6LDI - chains F and 2 of the 11 polymer chains in the assembly; structure by electron microscopy, 3.69 A resolution.

Chain F:
Protein: RNA polymerase sigma factor RpoD
Source organism: Escherichia coli (strain K12)
UniProt: P00579 (RPOD_ECOLI); residue numbers follow UniProt; this construct covers 1-613
Chain sequence (633 residues; numbered -19 to 613; the number before each row is that of its first residue; numbers below 1 keep their minus sign (Met-19 is residue -19)):
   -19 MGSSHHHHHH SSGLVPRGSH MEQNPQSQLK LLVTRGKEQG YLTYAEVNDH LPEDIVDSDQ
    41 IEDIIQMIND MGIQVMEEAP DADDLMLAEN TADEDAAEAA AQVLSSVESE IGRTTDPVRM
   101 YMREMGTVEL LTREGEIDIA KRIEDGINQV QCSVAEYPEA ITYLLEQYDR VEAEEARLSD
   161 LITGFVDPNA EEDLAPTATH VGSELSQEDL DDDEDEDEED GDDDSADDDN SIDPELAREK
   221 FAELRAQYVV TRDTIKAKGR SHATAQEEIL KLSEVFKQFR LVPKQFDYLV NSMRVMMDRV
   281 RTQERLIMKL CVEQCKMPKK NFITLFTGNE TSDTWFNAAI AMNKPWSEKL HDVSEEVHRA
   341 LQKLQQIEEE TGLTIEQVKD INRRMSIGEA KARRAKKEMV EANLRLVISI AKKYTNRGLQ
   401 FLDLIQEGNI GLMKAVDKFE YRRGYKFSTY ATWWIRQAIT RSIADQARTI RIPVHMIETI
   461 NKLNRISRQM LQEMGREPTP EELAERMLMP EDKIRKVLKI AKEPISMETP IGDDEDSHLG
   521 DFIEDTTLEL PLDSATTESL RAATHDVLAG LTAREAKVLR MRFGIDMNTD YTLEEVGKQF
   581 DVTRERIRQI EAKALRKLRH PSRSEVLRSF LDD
Unresolved in the structure: -19 to 92, 155-209, 613
Construct notes: initiating methionine (-19); expression tag (-18 to 0)
Curated features (UniProtKB/Swiss-Prot):
  - DNA-binding region: Leu573 to Ala592 (H-T-H motif)
  - region: Arg584 to Arg599 (Interaction with anti-sigma factors)
  - motif: Asp403 to Gln406 (Interaction with polymerase core subunit RpoC)
  - site: Arg562 (Interaction with anti-sigma factors)
  - mutagenesis: Ala553 (A553D: Disrupts the interaction with Escherichia phage lambda antitermination protein Q), Arg596 (R596D/E: 2-fold reduction in activation of class II Crp-dependent promoters)
What the authors report for this chain:
  - binding site for the 50-nt DNA strand: Thr583, Glu585, Gln589

Chain 2:
Molecule: 50-nt DNA strand
Sequence (50 nucleotides; each row starts with the number of its first residue):
     2 GCATCCGTGA GTCGAGGGTA ATAAAACCTT CCAGCAAGGG GAAGGTCAAG

How chain F and chain 2 interact:
Pairs across the interface (24; chain F residue first):
  Asn396(F) - DA24(2)  hydrogen bond to the base
  Glu458(F) - DA25(2)  sugar contact
  Asn461(F) - DA24(2)  hydrogen bond to the phosphate
  Asn464(F) - DT23(2)  hydrogen bond to the phosphate
  Asn464(F) - DA24(2)  hydrogen bond to the phosphate
  Arg465(F) - DA26(2)  salt bridge to the phosphate
  Arg468(F) - DT23(2)  sugar contact
  Arg468(F) - DA24(2)  hydrogen bond to the sugar
  Thr509(F) - DA21(2)  base contact
  Pro510(F) - DT20(2)  phosphate contact
  Ile511(F) - DG18(2)  base contact
  Ile511(F) - DG19(2)  phosphate contact
  Ile511(F) - DT20(2)  phosphate contact
  Leu519(F) - DT20(2)  base contact
  Phe522(F) - DG18(2)  base contact
  Phe522(F) - DG19(2)  base contact
  Arg562(F) - DG46(2)  salt bridge to the phosphate
  Thr572(F) - DG45(2)  sugar contact
  Leu573(F) - DG46(2)  phosphate contact
  Arg584(F) - DG46(2)  hydrogen bond to the base
  Arg584(F) - DT47(2)  base contact
  Glu585(F) - DC48(2)  hydrogen bond to the base
  Arg588(F) - DT47(2)  sugar contact
  Arg588(F) - DC48(2)  salt bridge to the phosphate
Also at the interface, not in a pair above, chain F (23 interface residues in all): Gln437, Thr440, His455, Ile460, Ile505, Gly512
Also at the interface, not in a pair above, chain 2 (14 interface residues in all): DC28, DA49

Summary:
The interface between chain F and chain 2 involves 23 residues on one side and 14 on the other, with 7
hydrogen bonds and 3 salt bridges. Polar pairs include Asn396(F)-DA24(2), Arg584(F)-DG46(2) and
Glu585(F)-DC48(2). The paper reports a binding site for the 50-nt DNA strand at Thr583(F), Glu585(F) and
Gln589(F).
Chain F is RNA polymerase sigma factor RpoD (Escherichia coli (strain K12)) and chain 2 is a 50-nt DNA strand;
the structure, The cryo-EM structure of E. coli CueR transcription activation complex, was determined by
electron microscopy, deposited together with 7C17.
